8HSR - chains J and R of the 14 polymer chains in the assembly; structure by electron microscopy, 4.00 A resolution.

== Chain J ==
Molecule: DNA-directed RNA polymerase subunit beta'
Source organism: Thermus thermophilus HB8
Notes: EC 2.7.7.6
UniProt: Q8RQE8 (RPOC_THET8); numbering as in UniProt (aligned over 1-1524)
Sequence (1532 residues; each row starts with the number of its first residue):
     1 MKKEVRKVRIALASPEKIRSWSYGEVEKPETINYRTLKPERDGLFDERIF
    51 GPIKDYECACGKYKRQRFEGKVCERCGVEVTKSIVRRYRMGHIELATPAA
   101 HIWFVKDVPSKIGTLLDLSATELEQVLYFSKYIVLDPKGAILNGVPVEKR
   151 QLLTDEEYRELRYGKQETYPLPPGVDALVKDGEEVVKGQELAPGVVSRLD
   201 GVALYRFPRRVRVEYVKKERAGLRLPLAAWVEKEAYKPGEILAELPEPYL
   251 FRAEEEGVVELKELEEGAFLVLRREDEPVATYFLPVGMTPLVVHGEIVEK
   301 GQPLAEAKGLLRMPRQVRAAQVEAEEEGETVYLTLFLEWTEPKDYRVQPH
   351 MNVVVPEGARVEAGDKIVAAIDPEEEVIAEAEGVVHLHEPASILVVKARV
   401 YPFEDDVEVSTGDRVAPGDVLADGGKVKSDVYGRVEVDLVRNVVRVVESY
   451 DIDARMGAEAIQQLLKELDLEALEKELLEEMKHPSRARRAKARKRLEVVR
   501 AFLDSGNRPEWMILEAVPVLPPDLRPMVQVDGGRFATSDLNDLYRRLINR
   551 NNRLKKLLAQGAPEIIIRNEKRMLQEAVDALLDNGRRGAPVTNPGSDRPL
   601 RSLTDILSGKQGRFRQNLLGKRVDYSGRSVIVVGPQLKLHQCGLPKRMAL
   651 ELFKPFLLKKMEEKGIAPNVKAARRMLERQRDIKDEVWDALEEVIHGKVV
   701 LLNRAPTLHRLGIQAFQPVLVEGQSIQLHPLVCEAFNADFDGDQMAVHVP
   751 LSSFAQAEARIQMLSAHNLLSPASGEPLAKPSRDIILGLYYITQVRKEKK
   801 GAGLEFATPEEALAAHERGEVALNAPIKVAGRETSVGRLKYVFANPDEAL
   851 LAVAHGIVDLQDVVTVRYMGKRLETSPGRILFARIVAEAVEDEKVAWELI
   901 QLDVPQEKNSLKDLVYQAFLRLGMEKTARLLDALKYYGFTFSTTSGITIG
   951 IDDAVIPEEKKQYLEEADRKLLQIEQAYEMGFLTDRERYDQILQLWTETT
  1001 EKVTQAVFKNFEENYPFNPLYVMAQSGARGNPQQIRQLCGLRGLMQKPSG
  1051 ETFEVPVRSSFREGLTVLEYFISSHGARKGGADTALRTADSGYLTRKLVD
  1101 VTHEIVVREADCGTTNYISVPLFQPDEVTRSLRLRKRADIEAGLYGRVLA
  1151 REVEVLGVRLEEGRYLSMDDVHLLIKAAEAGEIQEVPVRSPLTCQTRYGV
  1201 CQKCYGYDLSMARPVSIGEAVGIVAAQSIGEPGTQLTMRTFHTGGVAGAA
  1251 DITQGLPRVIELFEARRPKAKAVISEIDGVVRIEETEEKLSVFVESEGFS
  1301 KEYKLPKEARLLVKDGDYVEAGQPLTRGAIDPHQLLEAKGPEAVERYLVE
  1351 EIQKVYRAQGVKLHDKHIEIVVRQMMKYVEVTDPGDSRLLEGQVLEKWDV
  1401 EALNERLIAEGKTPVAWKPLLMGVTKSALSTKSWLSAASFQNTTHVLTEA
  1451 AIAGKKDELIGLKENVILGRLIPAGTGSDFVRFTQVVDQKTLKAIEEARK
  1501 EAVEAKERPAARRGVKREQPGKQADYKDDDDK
Unresolved in the structure: 1, 208-390, 1237-1254, 1506-1532
Sequence notes: expression tag (1525-1532)
Bound ions: Zn2+ site 1: Cys58, Cys60, Cys73, Cys76; Mg2+: Asp739, Asp741, Asp743 (shared with C28(R), U29(R) of chain R); Zn2+ site 2: Cys1112, Cys1194, Cys1201, Cys1204

== Chain R ==
Molecule: 125-nt RNA strand
Sequence (125 nucleotides; numbered -95 to 29; the number before each row is that of its first residue; numbers below 1 keep their minus sign (A-95 is residue -95)):
   -95 AAUUUGCAGGACUUCACUCCCUACUCAACUACUAUCUACCCAUCUCUCUU
   -45 CACUCCAUACUUCACUCCUUUAAACUCAUCACCUCACCAUCUAUCUUACC
     5 CAUAACCAUAUCUCCACAUCCACCU
Unresolved in the structure: -95 to 0
Bound ions: Mg2+: C28, U29 (shared with Asp739(J), Asp741(J), Asp743(J) of chain J)

== Interface between chain J and chain R ==
Contacting residue pairs - 20 pairs, chain J then chain R:
  Tyr63(J) - C10(R)  hydrogen bond to the phosphate
  Arg65(J) - A12(R)  salt bridge to the phosphate
  Arg65(J) - U13(R)  salt bridge to the phosphate
  Gln66(J) - A12(R)  hydrogen bond to the phosphate
  Gln66(J) - U13(R)  phosphate contact
  Phe68(J) - C11(R)  phosphate contact
  Lys82(J) - U15(R)  phosphate contact
  Val528(J) - C18(R)  phosphate contact
  Gln529(J) - C18(R)  sugar contact
  Gln529(J) - C19(R)  phosphate contact
  Val530(J) - C19(R)  phosphate contact
  Arg598(J) - A22(R)  sugar contact
  Arg704(J) - C28(R)  hydrogen bond to the sugar
  Arg704(J) - U29(R)  hydrogen bond to the sugar
  Pro706(J) - U29(R)  sugar contact
  Asn737(J) - U29(R)  hydrogen bond to the phosphate
  Asp739(J) - U29(R)  phosphate contact
  Asp741(J) - C28(R)  phosphate contact
  Asp741(J) - U29(R)  phosphate contact
  Asp743(J) - C28(R)  sugar contact
Also at the interface, not in a pair above, chain J (17 interface residues in all): Glu74, Gly742
Also at the interface, not in a pair above, chain R (12 interface residues in all): A9, C21

== Summary ==
Chain J and chain R form an interface of 17 and 12 residues respectively, with 5 hydrogen bonds and 2 salt
bridges. Among the polar pairs are Arg704(J)-C28(R), Arg704(J)-U29(R) and Tyr63(J)-C10(R). Cys58(J), Cys60(J),
Cys73(J) and Cys76(J) coordinate Zn2+ site 1.
Chain J is DNA-directed RNA polymerase subunit beta' (Thermus thermophilus HB8) and chain R is a 125-nt RNA
strand; the structure, Thermus thermophilus Rho-engaged RNAP elongation complex (composite structure), was
determined by electron microscopy, deposited together with 8HSG, 8HSH, 8HSJ and 8HSL.
